Entry 6IWD (X-ray diffraction, 1.80 A resolution); this record covers chains A and B.

[Chain A]
Protein: Tyrosine-protein phosphatase non-receptor type 14
From: Homo sapiens
Notes: EC 3.1.3.48
Reference sequence: Q15678 (PTN14_HUMAN); residue numbers follow UniProt; this construct covers 886-1187
Sequence (303 residues; numbered 885 to 1187; the number before each row is that of its first residue):
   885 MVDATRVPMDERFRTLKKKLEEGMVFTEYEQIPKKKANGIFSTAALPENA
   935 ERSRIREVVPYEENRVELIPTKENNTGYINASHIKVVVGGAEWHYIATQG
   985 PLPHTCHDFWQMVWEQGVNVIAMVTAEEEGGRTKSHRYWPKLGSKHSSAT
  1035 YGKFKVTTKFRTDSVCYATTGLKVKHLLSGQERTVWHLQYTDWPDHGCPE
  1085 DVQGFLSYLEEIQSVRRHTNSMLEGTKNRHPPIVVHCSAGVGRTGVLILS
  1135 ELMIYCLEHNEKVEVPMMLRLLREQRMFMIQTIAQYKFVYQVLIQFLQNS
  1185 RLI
Unresolved in the structure: 885-892, 1109-1112, 1186-1187
Sequence notes: initiating methionine (885)
UniProt features mapped onto this chain:
  - active site: Cys1121 (Phosphocysteine intermediate)
  - binding site (substrate): Asp1079, Cys1121 to Arg1127, Gln1165
Reported in the primary citation:
  - catalytic residues: Asp1079, Cys1121 (citing earlier work)
  - mutagenesis - F1044S/G1055Q/E1095A: abolished binding to HPV18 E7 (chain B)
  - specificity-determining residues: Leu1026, Phe1044, Gly1055, Trp1070 (by similarity / conservation)

[Chain B]
Protein: HPV18 E7
From: Human papillomavirus type 18
Reference sequence: Q76Z96 (Q76Z96_HPV18); residue numbers follow UniProt; this construct covers 54-105
Sequence (55 residues; numbered 51 to 105; the number before each row is that of its first residue):
    51 GHMAEPQRHTMLCMCCKCEARIELVVESSADDLRAFQQLFLNTLSFVCPW
   101 CASQQ
Unresolved in the structure: 51-54, 104-105
Sequence notes: expression tag (51-53)
Bound ions: Zn2+: Cys65, Cys68, Cys98, Cys101
Reported in the primary citation:
  - Zn2+ coordination: Cys65, Cys68, Cys98, Cys101
  - mutagenesis - R84A/L91A: abolished binding to Tyrosine-protein phosphatase non-receptor type 14 (chain A)
  - self-association interface (contacts with another copy of this molecule): Leu74, Val76, Phe86, Leu89, Leu94, Phe96

[Interface between chain A and chain B]
Contacting residue pairs - 35 pairs, chain A then chain B:
  Leu1026(A) - Leu62(B)
  Leu1026(A) - Arg71(B)  hydrogen bond (backbone-side chain)
  Gly1027(A) - Glu69(B)
  Lys1029(A) - Glu69(B)  hydrogen bond (backbone-side chain)
  His1030(A) - Met64(B)
  His1030(A) - Glu69(B)  salt bridge
  Ser1031(A) - Met64(B)  hydrogen bond
  Lys1043(A) - Cys63(B)
  Lys1043(A) - Phe90(B)
  Phe1044(A) - Met61(B)  hydrophobic
  Phe1044(A) - Leu62(B)
  Phe1044(A) - Gln87(B)
  Phe1044(A) - Phe90(B)  hydrophobic
  Arg1045(A) - Thr60(B)
  Arg1045(A) - Met61(B)
  Arg1045(A) - Leu62(B)  hydrogen bond (backbone-backbone)
  Arg1045(A) - Arg71(B)
  Thr1046(A) - Thr60(B)
  Thr1046(A) - Met61(B)  hydrogen bond
  Thr1046(A) - Gln87(B)  hydrogen bond
  Gly1055(A) - Leu91(B)
  Leu1056(A) - Leu91(B)
  Lys1057(A) - Leu91(B)  hydrogen bond (side chain-backbone)
  Lys1057(A) - Asn92(B)
  Thr1068(A) - Leu91(B)
  Trp1070(A) - Arg84(B)
  Trp1070(A) - Gln87(B)
  Trp1070(A) - Gln88(B)
  Trp1070(A) - Leu91(B)  hydrophobic
  Glu1095(A) - Arg84(B)  salt bridge
  Ser1098(A) - Arg84(B)  hydrogen bond
  Val1099(A) - Arg84(B)
  His1102(A) - Arg84(B)
  His1102(A) - Gln88(B)  hydrogen bond
  Met1106(A) - Gln88(B)
Also at the interface, not in a pair above, chain A (22 interface residues in all): Ser1028, Asp1047, Thr1053
Also at the interface, not in a pair above, chain B (14 interface residues in all): His59
Interface features reported in the paper:
  - pairs named by the authors: Phe1044(A)-Leu91(B) (hydrophobic contact), Trp1070(A)-Leu91(B) (hydrophobic contact), Glu1095(A)-Arg84(B) (salt bridge)
  - interface residues, chain A: Leu1026(A), Lys1043(A), Gly1055(A)
  - interface residues, chain B: Met61(B), Leu62(B), Phe90(B)

[In short]
The interface between chain A and chain B involves 22 residues on one side and 14 on the other; the contacts
include 9 hydrogen bonds and 2 salt bridges. Among the polar pairs are His1030(A)-Glu69(B),
Glu1095(A)-Arg84(B) and Leu1026(A)-Arg71(B). The authors report hydrophobic contacts between Phe1044(A) and
Leu91(B) and Trp1070(A) and Leu91(B); a salt bridge between Glu1095(A) and Arg84(B). The paper reports
catalytic residues Asp1079(A) and Cys1121(A); F1044S/G1055Q/E1095A of chain A abolish binding to HPV18 E7
(chain B).
Here chain A is Tyrosine-protein phosphatase non-receptor type 14 (Homo sapiens) and chain B is HPV18 E7
(Human papillomavirus type 18). Entry 6IWD (The PTP domain of human PTPN14 in a complex with the CR3 domain of
HPV18 E7) was determined by X-ray diffraction.
